PDB entry 8XJN | electron microscopy, 3.06 A resolution | chains A and E of the 5 polymer chains in the assembly

Chain A:
Name: Engineered miniGq
Source organism: synthetic construct
Amino-acid sequence (246 residues; numbered 1 to 246; the number before each row is that of its first residue):
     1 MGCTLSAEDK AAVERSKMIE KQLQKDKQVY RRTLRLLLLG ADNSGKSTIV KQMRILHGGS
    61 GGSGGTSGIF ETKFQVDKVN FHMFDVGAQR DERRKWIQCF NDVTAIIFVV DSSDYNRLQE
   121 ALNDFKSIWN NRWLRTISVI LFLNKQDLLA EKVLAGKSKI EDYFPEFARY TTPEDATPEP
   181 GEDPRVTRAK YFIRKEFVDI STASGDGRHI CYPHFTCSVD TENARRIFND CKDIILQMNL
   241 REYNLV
Unresolved in the structure: 1-4, 55-67, 88-92

Chain E:
Name: Antibody fragment scFv16
Source organism: synthetic construct
Notes: antibody fragment or engineered binder
Amino-acid sequence (255 residues; row label = number of the first residue in the row):
     1 DVQLVESGGG LVQPGGSRKL SCSASGFAFS SFGMHWVRQA PEKGLEWVAY ISSGSGTIYY
    61 ADTVKGRFTI SRDDPKNTLF LQMTSLRSED TAMYYCVRSI YYYGSSPFDF WGQGTTLTVS
   121 SGGGGSGGGG SGGGGSDIVM TQATSSVPVT PGESVSISCR SSKSLLHSNG NTYLYWFLQR
   181 PGQSPQLLIY RMSNLASGVP DRFSGSGSGT AFTLTISRLE AEDVGVYYCM QHLEYPLTFG
   241 AGTKLELLEE NLYFQ
Unresolved in the structure: 121-136, 248-255
Disulfides: Cys22-Cys96, Cys159-Cys229

How chain A and chain E interact:
Contacting residue pairs - 26 pairs, chain A then chain E:
  Leu5(A) - His167(E)  hydrogen bond (backbone-side chain)
  Ser6(A) - His167(E)
  Ser6(A) - Asn169(E)
  Ser6(A) - Tyr173(E)  hydrogen bond
  Ala7(A) - His232(E)
  Ala7(A) - Leu233(E)  hydrogen bond (backbone-backbone)
  Ala7(A) - Glu234(E)
  Ala7(A) - Tyr235(E)  hydrophobic
  Glu8(A) - Tyr101(E)
  Glu8(A) - Pro107(E)
  Glu8(A) - Tyr173(E)
  Glu8(A) - Tyr175(E)  hydrogen bond
  Glu8(A) - Arg191(E)  salt bridge
  Glu8(A) - His232(E)
  Asp9(A) - Asn169(E)  hydrogen bond
  Ala11(A) - Tyr101(E)  hydrophobic
  Ala12(A) - Tyr101(E)
  Glu14(A) - Ser52(E)  hydrogen bond
  Glu14(A) - Ser53(E)
  Glu14(A) - Gly56(E)
  Glu14(A) - Thr57(E)  hydrogen bond
  Arg15(A) - Ile100(E)
  Arg15(A) - Tyr101(E)
  Arg15(A) - Tyr102(E)
  Met18(A) - Ser53(E)
  Met18(A) - Gly54(E)
Interface residues without a listed pair, chain E (20 interface residues in all): Ser31, Tyr50

Summary:
10 residues of chain A face 20 of chain E across their interface, with 7 hydrogen bonds and 1 salt bridge.
Polar pairs include Glu8(A)-Arg191(E), Leu5(A)-His167(E) and Ser6(A)-Tyr173(E).
Chain A is Engineered miniGq and chain E is Antibody fragment scFv16, both from synthetic construct; the
structure, Cloprosetnol bound Thromboxane A2 receptor-Gq Protein Complex, was determined by electron
microscopy (same publication as 8XJK, 8XJL, 8XJM and 8XJO).
